2AGS - chain A; structure by X-ray diffraction, 1.70 A resolution.

== Chain A ==
Name: sialidase
From: Trypanosoma rangeli
Notes: EC 3.2.1.18
UniProt: O44049 (O44049_TRYRA); residues 1-638 here correspond to UniProt positions 23-660 (UniProt number = residue number + 22)
Amino-acid sequence (652 residues; numbered -13 to 638; the number before each row is that of its first residue; numbers below 1 keep their minus sign (Met-13 is residue -13)):
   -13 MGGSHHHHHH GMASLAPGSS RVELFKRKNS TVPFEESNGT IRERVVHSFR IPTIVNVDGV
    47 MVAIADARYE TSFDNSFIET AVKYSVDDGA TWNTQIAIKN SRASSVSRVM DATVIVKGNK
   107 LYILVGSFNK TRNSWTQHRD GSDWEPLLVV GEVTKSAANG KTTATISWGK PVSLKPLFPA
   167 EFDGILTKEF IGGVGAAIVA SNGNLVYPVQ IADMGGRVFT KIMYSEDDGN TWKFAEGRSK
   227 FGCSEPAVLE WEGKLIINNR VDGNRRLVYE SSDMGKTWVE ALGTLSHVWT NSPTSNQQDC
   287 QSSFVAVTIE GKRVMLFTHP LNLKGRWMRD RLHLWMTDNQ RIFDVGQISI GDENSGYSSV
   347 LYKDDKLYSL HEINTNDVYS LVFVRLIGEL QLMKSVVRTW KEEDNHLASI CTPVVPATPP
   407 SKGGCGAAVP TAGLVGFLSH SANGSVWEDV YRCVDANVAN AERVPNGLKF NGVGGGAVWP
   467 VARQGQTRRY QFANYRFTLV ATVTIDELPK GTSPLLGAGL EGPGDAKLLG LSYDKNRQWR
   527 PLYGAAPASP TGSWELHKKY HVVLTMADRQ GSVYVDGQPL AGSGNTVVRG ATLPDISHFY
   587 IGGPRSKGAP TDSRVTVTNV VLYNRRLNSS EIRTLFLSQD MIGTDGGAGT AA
Unresolved in the structure: -13 to -3, 632-638
Differences from the reference sequence: cloning artifact (-13 to -10, -3 to 0); expression tag (-9 to -4)
Cystine bridges: Cys397-Cys411
Covalently attached groups: compound FKD linked to Tyr343
Residues lining bound ligands: FKD (3-deoxy-3-fluoro-D-erythro-alpha-L-manno-non-2-ulopyranosonic acid): Arg36, Ile37, Arg54, Asp60, Met96, Asp97, Trp121, Thr122, Ser230, Glu231, Arg246, Asp248, Gln284, Arg315

== Overview ==
Compound FKD is covalently linked to Tyr343.
Chain A is sialidase (Trypanosoma rangeli); the structure, Trypanosoma rangeli Sialidase in Complex with
2-Keto-3-deoxy-D-glycero-D-galacto-2,3-difluoro-nononic acid (2,3-difluoro-KDN), was determined by X-ray
diffraction together with 2FHR and 2A75 from the same study.
